PDB entry 5FG9 | X-ray diffraction, 2.60 A resolution | chains M and b of the 28 polymer chains in the assembly

# Chain M
Molecule: Proteasome subunit beta type-7
Source organism: Saccharomyces cerevisiae S288c
Notes: EC 3.4.25.1
UniProt: P30657 (PSB7_YEAST); residues -12 to 233 here correspond to UniProt positions 21-266 (UniProt number = residue number + 33)
Amino-acid sequence (246 residues; each row starts with the number of its first residue; numbers below 1 keep their minus sign (Thr-12 is residue -12)):
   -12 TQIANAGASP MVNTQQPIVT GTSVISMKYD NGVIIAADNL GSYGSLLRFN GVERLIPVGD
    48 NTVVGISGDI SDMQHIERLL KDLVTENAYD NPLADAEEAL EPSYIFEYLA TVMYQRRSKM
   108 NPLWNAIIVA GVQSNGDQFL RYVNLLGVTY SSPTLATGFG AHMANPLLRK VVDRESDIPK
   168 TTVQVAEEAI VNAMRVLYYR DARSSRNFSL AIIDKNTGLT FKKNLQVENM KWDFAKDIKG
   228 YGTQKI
Unresolved in the structure: -12 to 0

# Chain b
Molecule: Proteasome subunit beta type-1
Source organism: Saccharomyces cerevisiae S288c
Notes: EC 3.4.25.1
UniProt: P38624 (PSB1_YEAST); residues 1-196 here correspond to UniProt positions 20-215 (UniProt number = residue number + 19)
Amino-acid sequence (196 residues; row label = number of the first residue in the row):
     1 TSIMAVTFKD GVILGADSRT TTGAYIANRV TDKLTRVHDK IWCCRSGSAA DTQAIADIVQ
    61 YHLELYTSQY GTPSTETAAS VFKELCYENK DNLTAGIIVA GYDDKNKGEV YTIPLGGSVH
   121 KLPYAIAGSG STFIYGYCDK NFRENMSKEE TVDFIKHSLS QAIKWDGSSG GVIRMVVLTA
   181 AGVERLIFYP DEYEQL
Curated features (UniProtKB/Swiss-Prot):
  - active site: Thr1 (Nucleophile)
What the authors report for this chain:
  - catalytic residues: Lys33 (proposed by the authors, not directly observed)

# How chain M and chain b interact
Pairs across the interface (62):
  Ser32(M) - Trp165(b)
  Ser32(M) - Asp166(b)
  Ser32(M) - Gly167(b)  hydrogen bond (backbone-backbone)
  Leu33(M) - Phe133(b)  hydrophobic
  Leu33(M) - Trp165(b)
  Leu34(M) - Lys164(b)
  Leu34(M) - Trp165(b)  hydrogen bond (backbone-backbone)
  Leu34(M) - Gly167(b)
  Arg35(M) - Trp165(b)
  Phe146(M) - Ala24(b)
  Phe146(M) - Tyr25(b)  hydrophobic
  Tyr185(M) - Glu194(b)  hydrogen bond
  Tyr186(M) - Ile26(b)
  Tyr186(M) - Arg29(b)
  Arg187(M) - Ala24(b)
  Arg187(M) - Tyr25(b)
  Arg187(M) - Ile26(b)  hydrogen bond (backbone-backbone)
  Arg187(M) - Ala27(b)  hydrogen bond (side chain-backbone)
  Arg187(M) - Asn28(b)
  Asp188(M) - Ala24(b)
  Asp188(M) - Ile26(b)
  Ala189(M) - Arg19(b)
  Ala189(M) - Thr21(b)
  Ala189(M) - Ala24(b)  hydrogen bond (backbone-backbone)
  Ala189(M) - Ile26(b)
  Ala189(M) - Gly167(b)
  Arg190(M) - Ala24(b)
  Arg193(M) - Asp191(b)  salt bridge
  Arg193(M) - Glu194(b)  salt bridge
  Lys218(M) - Arg29(b)  hydrogen bond (backbone-side chain)
  Trp219(M) - Arg29(b)
  Trp219(M) - Gly171(b)
  Trp219(M) - Val172(b)  hydrophobic
  Trp219(M) - Tyr189(b)
  Trp219(M) - Pro190(b)
  Asp220(M) - Tyr189(b)  hydrogen bond
  Phe221(M) - Arg29(b)
  Phe221(M) - Val30(b)  hydrophobic
  Ala222(M) - Val30(b)  hydrophobic
  Ala222(M) - Arg174(b)  hydrogen bond (backbone-side chain)
  Ala222(M) - Ile187(b)  hydrophobic
  Lys223(M) - Ile187(b)
  Lys223(M) - Tyr189(b)
  Ile225(M) - Val30(b)  hydrophobic
  Ile225(M) - Arg174(b)
  Lys226(M) - Asp32(b)
  Lys226(M) - Arg185(b)
  Gly227(M) - Asp32(b)  hydrogen bond (backbone-side chain)
  Tyr228(M) - Thr35(b)
  Tyr228(M) - Arg45(b)
  Tyr228(M) - Gln53(b)  hydrogen bond (side chain-backbone)
  Tyr228(M) - Ala56(b)
  Tyr228(M) - Asp57(b)  hydrogen bond
  Gln231(M) - Asp32(b)
  Gln231(M) - Leu34(b)
  Gln231(M) - Thr35(b)
  Gln231(M) - Arg36(b)  hydrogen bond (side chain-backbone)
  Gln231(M) - Trp42(b)
  Gln231(M) - Arg185(b)
  Ile233(M) - Arg36(b)
  Ile233(M) - Trp42(b)
  Ile233(M) - Arg185(b)  hydrogen bond (backbone-side chain)
Interface residues without a listed pair, chain M (27 interface residues in all): Asn37, Met150, Met217
Interface residues without a listed pair, chain b (35 interface residues in all): Ile163, Ser168, Val183

# Overview
27 residues of chain M and 35 residues of chain b are in contact; the contacts include 14 hydrogen bonds and 2
salt bridges. Among the polar pairs are Arg193(M)-Asp191(b), Arg193(M)-Glu194(b) and Tyr185(M)-Glu194(b).
UniProt lists active-site residue Thr1(b) on chain b. The paper reports the catalytic residue Lys33(b).
Chain M is Proteasome subunit beta type-7 and chain b is Proteasome subunit beta type-1, both from
Saccharomyces cerevisiae S288c; the structure, Yeast 20S proteasome beta2-T(-2)V mutant, was determined by
X-ray diffraction, deposited together with 5CZ4, 5CZ5, 5CZ6, 5CZ7, 5CZ8, 5CZ9 and 16 further entries.
